6B2O - chains A and B of the 6 polymer chains in the assembly; structure by X-ray diffraction, 2.35 A resolution.

# Chain A (and B)
Name: ATP-utilizing enzyme of the PP-loopsuperfamily
Organism: Lactobacillus plantarum
Notes: chain B of this document is another copy of the same molecule, construct and numbering; everything in this record applies to it too
UniProt: A0A0G9FES3 (A0A0G9FES3_LACPN); residue numbers follow UniProt; this construct covers 1-276
Amino-acid sequence (286 residues; row label = number of the first residue in the row):
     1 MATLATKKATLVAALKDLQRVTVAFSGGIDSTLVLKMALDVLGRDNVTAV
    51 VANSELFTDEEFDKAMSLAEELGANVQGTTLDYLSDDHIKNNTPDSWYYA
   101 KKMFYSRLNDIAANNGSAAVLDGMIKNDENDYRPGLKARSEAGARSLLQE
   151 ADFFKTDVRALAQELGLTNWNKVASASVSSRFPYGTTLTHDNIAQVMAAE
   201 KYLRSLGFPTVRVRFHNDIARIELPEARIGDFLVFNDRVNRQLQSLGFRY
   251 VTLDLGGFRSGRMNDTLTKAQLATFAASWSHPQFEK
Unresolved in the structure: 1, 126-139, 277-286 (chain B: 1, 128-138, 260-286)
Construct notes: engineered mutation A176 (Cys in A0A0G9FES3); expression tag (277-286)
Reported in the primary citation:
  - mutagenesis - D128A, C176A: abolished catalytic activity
  - contacts within the chain: R181-E200, R214-E223 (hydrogen bond), R221-E223 (hydrogen bond)
  - binding site for phosphate ion: S180, R212, R214
  - self-association interface (contacts with another copy of this molecule): D231 (proposed by the authors, not directly observed)
  - mutagenesis - K101A, E223A: unchanged catalytic activity
  - mutagenesis - W97A: decreased expression

# Interface between chain A and chain B
Pairs across the interface (10; chain A residue first):
  E71(A) - T3(B)
  E71(A) - L4(B)  hydrogen bond (side chain-backbone)
  E71(A) - A5(B)  hydrogen bond (side chain-backbone)
  T168(A) - Q163(B)
  T168(A) - E164(B)
  N169(A) - A160(B)
  D231(A) - A227(B)
  D231(A) - D231(B)
  V234(A) - E226(B)
  R238(A) - E226(B)  salt bridge
Other interface residues (no listed pair), chain A (8 interface residues in all): E70, F235

# Summary
Chain A and chain B form an interface of 8 and 9 residues respectively, with 2 hydrogen bonds and 1 salt
bridge. Polar pairs include R238(A)-E226(B), E71(A)-L4(B) and E71(A)-A5(B). From the paper: a binding site for
phosphate ion at S180(A), R212(A) and R214(A); D128A and C176A of chain A abolish catalytic activity; 5
substitutions were tested in all.
Both chains are ATP-utilizing enzyme of the PP-loopsuperfamily (Lactobacillus plantarum). Entry 6B2O (LarE, a
sulfur transferase involved in synthesis of the cofactor for lactate racemase, C176A variant) was determined
by X-ray diffraction, deposited together with 6B2M.
